PDB entry 7MTG | electron microscopy, 2.67 A resolution | chains 6 and f of the 60 polymer chains in the assembly

Chain 6 (and f):
Name: Capsid protein VP1
Organism: Adeno-associated virus 9
Notes: chain f of this document is another copy of the same molecule, construct and numbering; everything in this record applies to it too
UniProt: Q6JC40 (Q6JC40_9VIRU); residues 219-736 here = UniProt positions 219-736
Amino-acid sequence (518 residues; each row starts with the number of its first residue):
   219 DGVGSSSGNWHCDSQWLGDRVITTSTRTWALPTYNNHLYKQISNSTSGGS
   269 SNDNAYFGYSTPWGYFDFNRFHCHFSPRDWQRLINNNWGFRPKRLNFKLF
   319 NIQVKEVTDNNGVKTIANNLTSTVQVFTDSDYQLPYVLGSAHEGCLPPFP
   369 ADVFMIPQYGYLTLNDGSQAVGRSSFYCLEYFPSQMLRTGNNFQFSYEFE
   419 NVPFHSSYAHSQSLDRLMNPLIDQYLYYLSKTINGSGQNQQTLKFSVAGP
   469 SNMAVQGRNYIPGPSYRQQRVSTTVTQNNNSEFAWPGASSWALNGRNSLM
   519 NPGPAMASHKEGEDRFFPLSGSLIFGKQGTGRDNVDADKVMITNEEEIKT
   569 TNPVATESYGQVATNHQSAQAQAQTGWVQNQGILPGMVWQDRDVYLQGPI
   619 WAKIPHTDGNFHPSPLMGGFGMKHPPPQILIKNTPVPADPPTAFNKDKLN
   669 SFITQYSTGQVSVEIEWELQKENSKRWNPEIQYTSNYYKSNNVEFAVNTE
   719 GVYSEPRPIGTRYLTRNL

Interface between chain 6 and chain f:
Residue-residue contacts (252):
  Ser-424(6) / Asp-626(f)  hydrogen bond
  Tyr-426(6) / His-624(f)  hydrogen bond
  Ala-427(6) / Arg-391(f)
  His-428(6) / Leu-382(f)
  His-428(6) / His-624(f)
  His-428(6) / Thr-625(f)
  Ser-429(6) / Thr-381(f)
  Ser-429(6) / Leu-382(f)
  Ser-429(6) / Ser-393(f)
  Ser-429(6) / Tyr-395(f)
  Gln-430(6) / Pro-353(f)
  Gln-430(6) / Leu-380(f)
  Gln-430(6) / Leu-382(f)
  Leu-432(6) / Trp-509(f)  hydrophobic
  Asp-433(6) / Trp-509(f)
  Asp-433(6) / Arg-514(f)
  Asp-433(6) / Ser-516(f)
  Arg-434(6) / Asp-271(f)  hydrogen bond (side chain-backbone)
  Arg-434(6) / Ala-273(f)  hydrogen bond (side chain-backbone)
  Arg-434(6) / Tyr-274(f)
  Arg-434(6) / Leu-380(f)
  Arg-434(6) / Arg-514(f)
  Leu-435(6) / Tyr-354(f)
  Leu-435(6) / Ser-358(f)  hydrogen bond (backbone-side chain)
  Met-436(6) / Ser-358(f)
  Met-436(6) / His-360(f)
  Met-436(6) / Leu-380(f)  hydrophobic
  Asn-437(6) / Tyr-283(f)  hydrogen bond
  Asn-437(6) / Val-355(f)
  Asn-437(6) / His-360(f)  hydrogen bond (backbone-side chain)
  Asn-437(6) / Gln-376(f)  hydrogen bond (side chain-backbone)
  Asn-437(6) / Gly-378(f)
  Pro-438(6) / Ile-260(f)  hydrophobic
  Pro-438(6) / Gly-378(f)
  Pro-438(6) / Tyr-379(f)
  Pro-438(6) / Leu-380(f)  hydrophobic
  Leu-439(6) / Ile-260(f)  hydrophobic
  Leu-439(6) / Ser-278(f)
  Leu-439(6) / Gln-376(f)
  Leu-439(6) / Tyr-377(f)
  Leu-439(6) / Gly-378(f)
  Ile-440(6) / Tyr-283(f)
  Ile-440(6) / His-360(f)
  Ile-440(6) / Glu-361(f)
  Ile-440(6) / Pro-375(f)  hydrophobic
  Ile-440(6) / Gln-376(f)
  Asp-441(6) / His-360(f)
  Asp-441(6) / Glu-361(f)  hydrogen bond (backbone-backbone)
  Asp-441(6) / Arg-550(f)  salt bridge
  Gln-442(6) / Ser-358(f)  hydrogen bond (side chain-backbone)
  Gln-442(6) / Ala-359(f)
  Gln-442(6) / His-360(f)
  Gln-442(6) / Glu-361(f)
  Tyr-443(6) / Arg-288(f)
  Tyr-443(6) / Ala-359(f)
  Tyr-443(6) / His-360(f)
  Tyr-443(6) / Glu-361(f)
  Tyr-443(6) / Phe-543(f)  hydrophobic
  Tyr-443(6) / Gln-615(f)
  Tyr-443(6) / Gly-616(f)
  Tyr-443(6) / Pro-617(f)
  Leu-444(6) / Leu-541(f)  hydrophobic
  Leu-444(6) / Ile-542(f)
  Leu-444(6) / Phe-543(f)  hydrophobic
  Leu-444(6) / Met-635(f)  hydrophobic
  Tyr-445(6) / Ile-542(f)  hydrogen bond (backbone-backbone)
  Tyr-445(6) / Phe-543(f)
  Tyr-445(6) / Gly-544(f)
  Tyr-445(6) / Thr-548(f)
  Tyr-445(6) / Gly-549(f)  hydrogen bond (side chain-backbone)
  Ser-448(6) / Glu-500(f)
  Ser-448(6) / Ala-502(f)
  Ser-448(6) / Asn-552(f)
  Lys-449(6) / Glu-500(f)
  Lys-449(6) / Asn-552(f)
  Thr-450(6) / Ser-499(f)  hydrogen bond (side chain-backbone)
  Thr-450(6) / Glu-500(f)  hydrogen bond
  Thr-450(6) / Phe-501(f)  hydrogen bond (side chain-backbone)
  Thr-450(6) / Ala-502(f)
  Ile-451(6) / Asn-498(f)
  Ile-451(6) / Ser-499(f)
  Ile-451(6) / Glu-500(f)  hydrogen bond (backbone-side chain)
  Gly-455(6) / Asn-498(f)  hydrogen bond (backbone-side chain)
  Gln-456(6) / Asn-498(f)
  Asn-457(6) / Asn-498(f)
  Gln-458(6) / Asn-498(f)
  Gln-459(6) / Val-493(f)
  Gln-459(6) / Thr-494(f)
  Gln-459(6) / Asn-496(f)  hydrogen bond (side chain-backbone)
  Gln-459(6) / Asn-497(f)  hydrogen bond (side chain-backbone)
  Gln-459(6) / Asn-498(f)
  Leu-461(6) / Val-489(f)  hydrophobic
  Leu-461(6) / Ser-490(f)
  Leu-461(6) / Thr-491(f)
  Leu-461(6) / Asn-496(f)
  Leu-461(6) / Val-553(f)
  Leu-461(6) / Asp-554(f)
  Leu-461(6) / Ala-555(f)  hydrogen bond (backbone-backbone)
  Lys-462(6) / Asn-552(f)
  Lys-462(6) / Val-553(f)
  Lys-462(6) / Asp-554(f)  salt bridge
  Phe-463(6) / Ile-542(f)  hydrophobic
  Phe-463(6) / Asp-551(f)
  Phe-463(6) / Asn-552(f)  hydrogen bond (backbone-backbone)
  Phe-463(6) / Val-553(f)  hydrogen bond (backbone-backbone)
  Phe-463(6) / Ala-555(f)  hydrophobic
  Phe-463(6) / Val-558(f)  hydrophobic
  Ser-464(6) / Arg-550(f)
  Ser-464(6) / Asp-551(f)
  Ser-464(6) / Asn-552(f)  hydrogen bond (side chain-backbone)
  Val-465(6) / Arg-550(f)  hydrogen bond (backbone-backbone)
  Pro-468(6) / Tyr-274(f)
  Asn-470(6) / Asn-272(f)
  Met-471(6) / Asn-272(f)
  Met-471(6) / Leu-380(f)  hydrophobic
  Ala-472(6) / Asp-271(f)
  Ala-472(6) / Asn-515(f)
  Ala-472(6) / Ser-516(f)
  Ala-472(6) / Leu-517(f)  hydrogen bond (backbone-backbone)
  Val-473(6) / Asn-519(f)
  Gln-474(6) / His-360(f)
  Gln-474(6) / Asn-519(f)
  Gly-475(6) / Asn-519(f)  hydrogen bond (backbone-side chain)
  Gly-475(6) / Met-635(f)
  Arg-476(6) / Trp-509(f)
  Arg-476(6) / Ser-516(f)
  Arg-476(6) / Leu-517(f)
  Arg-476(6) / Met-635(f)
  Asn-477(6) / Gly-357(f)  hydrogen bond (side chain-backbone)
  Asn-477(6) / Ala-620(f)
  Asn-477(6) / Pro-633(f)
  Asn-477(6) / Leu-634(f)  hydrogen bond (backbone-backbone)
  Asn-477(6) / Met-635(f)
  Tyr-478(6) / Lys-621(f)
  Tyr-478(6) / Ile-622(f)
  Tyr-478(6) / Pro-623(f)
  Tyr-478(6) / Pro-631(f)  hydrogen bond (side chain-backbone)
  Tyr-478(6) / Pro-633(f)
  Tyr-478(6) / Gly-639(f)
  Ile-479(6) / Leu-634(f)  hydrophobic
  Pro-480(6) / Trp-509(f)
  Pro-480(6) / Leu-511(f)  hydrophobic
  Lys-528(6) / Asn-512(f)
  Lys-528(6) / Gly-513(f)
  Glu-529(6) / Asp-384(f)
  Glu-529(6) / Asn-512(f)  hydrogen bond (backbone-side chain)
  Glu-565(6) / Arg-391(f)
  Lys-567(6) / Leu-511(f)
  Lys-567(6) / Asn-512(f)
  Thr-568(6) / Leu-511(f)
  Thr-569(6) / Thr-625(f)
  Glu-575(6) / Gly-513(f)
  Tyr-577(6) / Trp-509(f)
  Tyr-577(6) / Ala-510(f)  hydrogen bond (backbone-backbone)
  Gly-578(6) / Tyr-484(f)
  Gly-578(6) / Ser-508(f)
  Gly-578(6) / Trp-509(f)
  Gly-578(6) / Ala-510(f)
  Gln-579(6) / Tyr-484(f)  hydrogen bond (backbone-side chain)
  Gln-579(6) / Ser-507(f)
  Gln-579(6) / Ser-508(f)  hydrogen bond (backbone-backbone)
  Val-580(6) / Tyr-484(f)  hydrophobic
  Val-580(6) / Ser-507(f)
  Val-580(6) / Gln-597(f)
  Ala-581(6) / Arg-485(f)  hydrogen bond (backbone-side chain)
  Ala-581(6) / Gln-486(f)
  Ala-581(6) / Gln-487(f)
  Ala-581(6) / Ser-507(f)  hydrogen bond (backbone-side chain)
  Ala-581(6) / Gln-597(f)
  Thr-582(6) / Arg-485(f)  hydrogen bond (backbone-side chain)
  Thr-582(6) / Gln-597(f)
  Asn-583(6) / Gln-487(f)
  His-584(6) / Arg-485(f)
  His-584(6) / Gln-487(f)
  His-584(6) / Arg-488(f)
  His-584(6) / Thr-574(f)  hydrogen bond (side chain-backbone)
  His-584(6) / Glu-575(f)
  Gln-585(6) / Gln-487(f)  hydrogen bond (backbone-side chain)
  Gln-585(6) / Arg-488(f)  hydrogen bond (side chain-backbone)
  Gln-585(6) / Val-489(f)
  Gln-585(6) / Asn-496(f)  hydrogen bond
  Gln-585(6) / Phe-501(f)
  Ser-586(6) / Gln-495(f)
  Ser-586(6) / Asn-497(f)
  Ala-587(6) / Thr-494(f)
  Ala-587(6) / Gln-495(f)  hydrogen bond (backbone-backbone)
  Ala-587(6) / Asn-496(f)
  Ala-587(6) / Asn-497(f)
  Ala-589(6) / Asn-497(f)  hydrogen bond (backbone-side chain)
  Gln-590(6) / Asn-497(f)
  Ala-591(6) / Gln-487(f)
  Ala-591(6) / Phe-501(f)  hydrophobic
  Gln-592(6) / Gln-487(f)
  Thr-593(6) / Pro-504(f)
  Thr-593(6) / Gly-505(f)
  Val-596(6) / Asn-598(f)
  Asn-598(6) / Asn-598(f)
  Gln-599(6) / Tyr-484(f)
  Gln-599(6) / Asn-598(f)  hydrogen bond
  Gln-599(6) / Gly-600(f)
  Ile-601(6) / Gly-600(f)
  Ile-601(6) / Ile-601(f)  hydrophobic
  Ile-601(6) / Phe-629(f)  hydrophobic
  Leu-602(6) / Pro-482(f)  hydrophobic
  Leu-602(6) / Pro-522(f)  hydrophobic
  Leu-602(6) / Phe-629(f)
  Pro-603(6) / Pro-482(f)
  Pro-603(6) / Phe-629(f)
  Pro-603(6) / His-630(f)
  Pro-603(6) / Leu-634(f)
  Gly-604(6) / Phe-629(f)  hydrogen bond (backbone-backbone)
  Gly-604(6) / His-630(f)  hydrogen bond (backbone-backbone)
  Met-605(6) / Asn-628(f)
  Met-605(6) / Phe-629(f)  hydrogen bond (backbone-backbone)
  Val-606(6) / Thr-625(f)
  Val-606(6) / Gly-627(f)
  Val-606(6) / Asn-628(f)
  Trp-607(6) / Thr-625(f)
  Trp-607(6) / Asp-626(f)
  Trp-607(6) / Gly-627(f)  hydrogen bond (backbone-backbone)
  Trp-607(6) / Asn-628(f)
  Trp-607(6) / Phe-629(f)
  Gln-608(6) / Asp-626(f)
  Asp-609(6) / Asp-626(f)  hydrogen bond (backbone-side chain)
  Phe-629(6) / Phe-629(f)  hydrophobic
  His-630(6) / Asp-626(f)
  His-630(6) / Gly-627(f)
  Asn-691(6) / Asp-349(f)
  Asn-691(6) / Gln-351(f)  hydrogen bond (backbone-side chain)
  Lys-693(6) / Gln-351(f)
  Lys-693(6) / Tyr-399(f)  hydrogen bond (side chain-backbone)
  Lys-693(6) / Phe-400(f)
  Lys-693(6) / Pro-401(f)
  Arg-694(6) / Arg-391(f)
  Arg-694(6) / Ser-392(f)  hydrogen bond (side chain-backbone)
  Arg-694(6) / Ser-393(f)
  Arg-694(6) / Tyr-395(f)
  Trp-695(6) / Phe-394(f)  hydrogen bond (backbone-backbone)
  Trp-695(6) / Tyr-399(f)  hydrophobic
  Asn-696(6) / Ser-392(f)  hydrogen bond (side chain-backbone)
  Asn-696(6) / Phe-394(f)
  Ile-699(6) / Gly-390(f)
  Arg-730(6) / Asp-626(f)  salt bridge
  Arg-734(6) / His-624(f)  hydrogen bond
  Asn-735(6) / Gln-351(f)  hydrogen bond (side chain-backbone)
  Asn-735(6) / Leu-352(f)
  Asn-735(6) / Pro-353(f)
  Asn-735(6) / Tyr-395(f)  hydrogen bond
  Leu-736(6) / Lys-621(f)
  Leu-736(6) / Pro-623(f)  hydrophobic
  Leu-736(6) / His-624(f)
  Leu-736(6) / Thr-625(f)
Interface residues without a listed pair, chain 6 (103 interface residues in all): Ser-431, Leu-447, Thr-460, Ser-469, Asn-570, Pro-571, Val-572, Ser-576, Gly-600, Thr-733
Interface residues without a listed pair, chain f (122 interface residues in all): Tyr-350, Cys-396, Trp-503, Ala-506, Met-518, Pro-520, Phe-535, Leu-537, Ile-560, Gln-599, Trp-607, Ser-632, Gly-636

In short:
Chain 6 and chain f form an interface of 103 and 122 residues respectively; the contacts include 56 hydrogen
bonds and 3 salt bridges. Polar pairs include Asp-441(6)/Arg-550(f), Lys-462(6)/Asp-554(f) and
Arg-730(6)/Asp-626(f).
Chain 6 and chain f are both Capsid protein VP1 (Adeno-associated virus 9); the structure, Structure of the
adeno-associated virus 9 capsid at pH 6.0, was determined by electron microscopy (same publication as 7MTP,
7MTW, 7MTZ, 7MUA and 7MT0).
